Entry 8IFK (electron microscopy, 2.54 A resolution); this record covers chains A and D of the 4 polymer chains in the assembly.

== Chain A ==
Name: TIR domain-containing protein
Organism: Thermoflavifilum thermophilum
UniProtKB: A0A1I7NFG5 (A0A1I7NFG5_9BACT); residue numbers follow UniProt; this construct covers 1-450
Chain sequence (450 residues; row label = number of the first residue in the row):
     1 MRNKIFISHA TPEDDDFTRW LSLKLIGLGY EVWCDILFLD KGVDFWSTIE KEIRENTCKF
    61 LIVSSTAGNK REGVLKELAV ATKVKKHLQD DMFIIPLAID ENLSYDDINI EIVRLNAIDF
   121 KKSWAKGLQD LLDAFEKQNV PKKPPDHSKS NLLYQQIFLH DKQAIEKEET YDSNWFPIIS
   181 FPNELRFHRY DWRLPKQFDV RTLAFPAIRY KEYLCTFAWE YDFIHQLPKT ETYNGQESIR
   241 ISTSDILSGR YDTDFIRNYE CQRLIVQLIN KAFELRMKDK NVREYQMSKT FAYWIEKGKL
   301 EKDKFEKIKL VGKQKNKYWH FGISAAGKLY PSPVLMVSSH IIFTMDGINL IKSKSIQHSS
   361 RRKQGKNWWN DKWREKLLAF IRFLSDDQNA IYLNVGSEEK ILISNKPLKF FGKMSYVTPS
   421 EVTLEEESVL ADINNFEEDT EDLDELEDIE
Disordered / not traced: 1, 42-44, 116-117, 421-450
Reported in the primary citation:
  - binding site for guide RNA: Lys211, Arg362
  - binding site for target ssDNA (chain D): Trp369
  - mutagenesis - G42P, D44A, E50A, R54A, E77A, R114A: abolished catalytic activity
  - catalytic residues: Glu77 (proposed by the authors, not directly observed)

== Chain D ==
Molecule: target ssDNA
Sequence (25 nucleotides; numbered 1 to 25; the number before each row is that of its first residue):
     1 CAACTAATAG ATTAGAGCCG TTTAT
Disordered / not traced: 1-4

== How chain A and chain D interact ==
Residue-residue contacts (21; chain A residue first):
  Arg201(A) with DT8(D), salt bridge to the phosphate; DA9(D), salt bridge to the phosphate
  Arg263(A) with DA9(D), hydrogen bond to the base; DG10(D), hydrogen bond to the sugar
  Val266(A) with DG10(D), phosphate contact; DA11(D), phosphate contact
  Gln267(A) with DA9(D), hydrogen bond to the sugar; DG10(D), sugar contact
  Asn270(A) with DG10(D), hydrogen bond to the phosphate
  Gly327(A) with DA11(D), phosphate contact
  Lys328(A) with DA11(D), phosphate contact
  His358(A) with DG17(D), base contact; DC18(D), hydrogen bond to the base; DC19(D), sugar contact
  Ser359(A) with DC19(D), sugar contact
  Arg362(A) with DC19(D), sugar contact
  Lys363(A) with DG20(D), phosphate contact
  Lys366(A) with DG20(D), sugar contact
  Trp369(A) with DT22(D), sugar contact; DT23(D), stacking on the base
  Ser420(A) with DA24(D), sugar contact
Other interface residues (no listed pair), chain D (12 interface residues in all): DT21

== In short ==
The interface between chain A and chain D involves 14 residues on one side and 12 on the other, with 5
hydrogen bonds, 2 salt bridges and 1 aromatic stacking contact. Among the polar pairs are Arg263(A)-DA9(D),
His358(A)-DC18(D) and Arg263(A)-DG10(D). From the paper: the catalytic residue Glu77(A); G42P, D44A and E50A
of chain A, among others, abolish catalytic activity; 6 substitutions were tested in all.
Here chain A is TIR domain-containing protein (Thermoflavifilum thermophilum) and chain D is target ssDNA.
Entry 8IFK (Cryo-EM structure of monomeric SPARTA gRNA-ssDNA target complex) was determined by electron
microscopy together with 8IFL, 8IFM and 8K34 from the same study.
